8YUV - chains A and S of the 5 polymer chains in the assembly; structure by electron microscopy, 3.00 A resolution.

Chain A:
Molecule: Guanine nucleotide-binding protein G(i) subunit alpha-1
Organism: Homo sapiens
UniProtKB: P63096 (GNAI1_HUMAN); residues 1-354 here = UniProt positions 1-354
Chain sequence (354 residues; row label = number of the first residue in the row):
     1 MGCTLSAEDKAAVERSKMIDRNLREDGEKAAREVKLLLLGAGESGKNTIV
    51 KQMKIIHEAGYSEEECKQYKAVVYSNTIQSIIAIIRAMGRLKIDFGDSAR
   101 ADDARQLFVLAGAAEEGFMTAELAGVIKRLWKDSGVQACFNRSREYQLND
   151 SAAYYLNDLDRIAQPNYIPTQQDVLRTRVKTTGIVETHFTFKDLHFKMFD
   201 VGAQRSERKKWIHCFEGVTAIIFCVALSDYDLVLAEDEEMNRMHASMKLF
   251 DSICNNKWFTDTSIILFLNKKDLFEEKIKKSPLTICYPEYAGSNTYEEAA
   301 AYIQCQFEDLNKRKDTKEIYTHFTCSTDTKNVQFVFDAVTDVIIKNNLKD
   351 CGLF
Unresolved in the structure: 1-2, 55-181
Differences from the reference sequence: conflict Asn47 (Ser in P63096), Ala203 (Gly in P63096), Ala245 (Glu in P63096), Ser326 (Ala in P63096)
UniProt features mapped onto this chain:
  - region: Lys35 to Lys46, Thr48 (G1 motif), Asp173 to Thr181 (G2 motif), Phe196 to Gly202, Gln204, Arg205 (G3 motif), Ile265 to Asp272 (G4 motif), Thr324, Cys325, Thr327 to Thr329 (G5 motif)
  - binding site (GTP): Glu43 to Lys46, Thr48, Ser151, Leu175 to Thr181, Asp200 to Gly202, Gln204, Asn269 to Asp272
  - binding site (Mg(2+)): Thr181
  - modified residue: Arg178 (ADP-ribosylarginine), Gln204 (Deamidated glutamine), Cys351 (ADP-ribosylcysteine)
  - lipidation: Gly2 (N-myristoyl glycine), Cys3 (S-palmitoyl cysteine)
  - natural variant: Gly40 (G40C: In NEDHISB; G40R: In NEDHISB), Gly45 (G45D: In NEDHISB), Thr48 (T48I: In NEDHISB; T48K: In NEDHISB), Gln52 (Q52P: In NEDHISB), Ser75 (deletion: In NEDHISB; uncertain significance), Gln172 (deletion: In NEDHISB), Asp173 (D173V: In NEDHISB), Glu186 to Phe189 (deletion: In NEDHISB; uncertain significance), Cys224 (C224Y: In NEDHISB), Lys270 (K270N: In NEDHISB; K270R: In NEDHISB), Asp272 (D272G: In NEDHISB), Val332 (V332E: In NEDHISB; uncertain significance)
  - mutagenesis: Gly42 (G42R: Abolishes switch to an activated conformation and dissociation from beta and gamma subunits upon GTP binding. Abolishes interaction with RGS family members), Glu116 (E116L: Enhances interaction (inactive GDP-bound) with RGS14), Gln147 (Q147L: Enhances interaction (inactive GDP-bound) with RGS14)

Chain S:
Molecule: scFv16
Organism: Mus musculus
Notes: antibody fragment or engineered binder
Chain sequence (269 residues; row label = number of the first residue in the row):
     1 DVQLVESGGGLVQPGGSRKLSCSASGFAFSSFGMHWVRQAPEKGLEWVAY
    51 ISSGSGTIYYADTVKGRFTISRDDPKNTLFLQMTSLRSEDTAMYYCVRSI
   101 YYYGSSPFDFWGQGTTLTVSSGGGGSGGGGSGGGGSDIVMTQATSSVPVT
   151 PGESVSISCRSSKSLLHSNGNTYLYWFLQRPGQSPQLLIYRMSNLASGVP
   201 DRFSGSGSGTAFTLTISRLEAEDVGVYYCMQHLEYPLTFGAGTKLELKGS
   251 LEVLFQGPAAAHHHHHHHH
Unresolved in the structure: 122-134, 248-269
Cystine bridges: Cys22-Cys96, Cys159-Cys229

How chain A and chain S interact:
Contacting residue pairs - 23 pairs, chain A then chain S:
  Thr4(A) - His167(S)  hydrogen bond (backbone-side chain)
  Ser6(A) - His167(S)
  Ser6(A) - Tyr173(S)  hydrogen bond
  Ala7(A) - Leu233(S)  hydrogen bond (backbone-backbone)
  Ala7(A) - Tyr235(S)  hydrophobic
  Glu8(A) - Tyr101(S)
  Glu8(A) - Pro107(S)
  Glu8(A) - Tyr173(S)
  Glu8(A) - Tyr175(S)  hydrogen bond
  Glu8(A) - Arg191(S)  salt bridge
  Glu8(A) - His232(S)  salt bridge
  Asp9(A) - Asn169(S)  hydrogen bond
  Asp9(A) - Tyr173(S)
  Lys10(A) - Glu234(S)  salt bridge
  Ala11(A) - Tyr101(S)  hydrophobic
  Ala12(A) - Tyr101(S)
  Glu14(A) - Ser52(S)  hydrogen bond
  Glu14(A) - Ser53(S)
  Glu14(A) - Gly56(S)
  Glu14(A) - Thr57(S)
  Arg15(A) - Tyr101(S)
  Arg15(A) - Tyr102(S)
  Met18(A) - Ser53(S)
Also at the interface, not in a pair above, chain A (12 interface residues in all): Leu5
Also at the interface, not in a pair above, chain S (18 interface residues in all): Gly54, Ile100

Summary:
The interface between chain A and chain S involves 12 residues on one side and 18 on the other, with 6
hydrogen bonds and 3 salt bridges. Polar pairs include Glu8(A)-Arg191(S), Glu8(A)-His232(S) and
Lys10(A)-Glu234(S).
Chain A is Guanine nucleotide-binding protein G(i) subunit alpha-1 (Homo sapiens) and chain S is scFv16 (Mus
musculus); the structure, Cryo-EM structure of the immepip-bound H3R-Gi complex, was determined by electron
microscopy (same publication as 8YUT and 8YUU).
